PDB entry 9IOA | electron microscopy, 2.59 A resolution | chains A and E of the 8 polymer chains in the assembly

# Chain A (and E)
Name: RNA-dependent DNA polymerase
Source organism: Escherichia coli
Notes: chain E of this document is another copy of the same molecule, construct and numbering; everything in this record applies to it too
Reference sequence: A0A6D0I497 (A0A6D0I497_ECOLX); numbering as in UniProt (aligned over 1-499)
Sequence (499 residues; row label = number of the first residue in the row):
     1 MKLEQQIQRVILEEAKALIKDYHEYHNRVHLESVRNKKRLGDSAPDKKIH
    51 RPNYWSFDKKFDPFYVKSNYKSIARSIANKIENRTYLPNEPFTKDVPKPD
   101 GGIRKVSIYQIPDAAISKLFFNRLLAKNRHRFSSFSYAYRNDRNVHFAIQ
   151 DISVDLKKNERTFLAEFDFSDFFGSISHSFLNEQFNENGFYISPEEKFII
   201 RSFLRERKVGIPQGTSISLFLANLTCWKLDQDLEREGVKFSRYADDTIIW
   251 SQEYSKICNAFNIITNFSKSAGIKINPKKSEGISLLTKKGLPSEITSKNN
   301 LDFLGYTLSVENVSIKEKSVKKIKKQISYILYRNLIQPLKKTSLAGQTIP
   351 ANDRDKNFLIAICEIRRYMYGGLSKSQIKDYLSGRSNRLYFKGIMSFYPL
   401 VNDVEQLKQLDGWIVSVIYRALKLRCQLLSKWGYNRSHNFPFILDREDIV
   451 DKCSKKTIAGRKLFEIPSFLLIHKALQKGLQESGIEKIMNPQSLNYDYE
Not modelled in the structure: 279-281, 492-499

# How chain A and chain E interact
Residue-residue contacts - 21 pairs, chain A then chain E:
  Tyr-254(A) / Arg-161(E)
  Tyr-254(A) / Phe-163(E)
  Tyr-254(A) / Tyr-254(E)  hydrophobic
  Tyr-254(A) / Glu-294(E)  hydrogen bond
  Tyr-254(A) / Ile-295(E)
  Cys-258(A) / Arg-161(E)  hydrogen bond
  Cys-258(A) / Phe-163(E)  hydrophobic
  Cys-258(A) / Glu-294(E)
  Asn-259(A) / Glu-253(E)
  Phe-261(A) / Glu-160(E)
  Phe-261(A) / Arg-161(E)
  Asn-262(A) / Gln-252(E)  hydrogen bond (side chain-backbone)
  Thr-265(A) / Lys-158(E)
  Thr-265(A) / Glu-160(E)  hydrogen bond
  Pro-277(A) / Leu-291(E)
  Gly-282(A) / Pro-292(E)
  Ile-283(A) / Glu-294(E)
  Ile-295(A) / Glu-294(E)
  Ile-295(A) / Ile-295(E)  hydrophobic
  Thr-296(A) / Ser-293(E)  hydrogen bond (side chain-backbone)
  Thr-296(A) / Glu-294(E)  hydrogen bond (backbone-backbone)
Also at the interface, not in a pair above, chain A (13 interface residues in all): Ile-275, Asn-276

# In short
Chain A and chain E form an interface of 13 and 12 residues respectively; the contacts include 6 hydrogen
bonds. Polar contacts include Tyr-254(A)/Glu-294(E), Cys-258(A)/Arg-161(E) and Asn-262(A)/Gln-252(E).
Chain A and chain E are both RNA-dependent DNA polymerase (Escherichia coli); the structure, Cryo-EM structure
of the tetrameric DRT9-ncRNA complex, was determined by electron microscopy.
